PDB entry 7SY2 | electron microscopy, 3.11 A resolution | chains B and E

[Chain B]
Name: Spike glycoprotein
From: Severe acute respiratory syndrome coronavirus 2
Reference sequence: P0DTC2 (SPIKE_SARS2); residue numbers follow UniProt; this construct covers 1-1208
Chain sequence (1288 residues; each row starts with the number of its first residue):
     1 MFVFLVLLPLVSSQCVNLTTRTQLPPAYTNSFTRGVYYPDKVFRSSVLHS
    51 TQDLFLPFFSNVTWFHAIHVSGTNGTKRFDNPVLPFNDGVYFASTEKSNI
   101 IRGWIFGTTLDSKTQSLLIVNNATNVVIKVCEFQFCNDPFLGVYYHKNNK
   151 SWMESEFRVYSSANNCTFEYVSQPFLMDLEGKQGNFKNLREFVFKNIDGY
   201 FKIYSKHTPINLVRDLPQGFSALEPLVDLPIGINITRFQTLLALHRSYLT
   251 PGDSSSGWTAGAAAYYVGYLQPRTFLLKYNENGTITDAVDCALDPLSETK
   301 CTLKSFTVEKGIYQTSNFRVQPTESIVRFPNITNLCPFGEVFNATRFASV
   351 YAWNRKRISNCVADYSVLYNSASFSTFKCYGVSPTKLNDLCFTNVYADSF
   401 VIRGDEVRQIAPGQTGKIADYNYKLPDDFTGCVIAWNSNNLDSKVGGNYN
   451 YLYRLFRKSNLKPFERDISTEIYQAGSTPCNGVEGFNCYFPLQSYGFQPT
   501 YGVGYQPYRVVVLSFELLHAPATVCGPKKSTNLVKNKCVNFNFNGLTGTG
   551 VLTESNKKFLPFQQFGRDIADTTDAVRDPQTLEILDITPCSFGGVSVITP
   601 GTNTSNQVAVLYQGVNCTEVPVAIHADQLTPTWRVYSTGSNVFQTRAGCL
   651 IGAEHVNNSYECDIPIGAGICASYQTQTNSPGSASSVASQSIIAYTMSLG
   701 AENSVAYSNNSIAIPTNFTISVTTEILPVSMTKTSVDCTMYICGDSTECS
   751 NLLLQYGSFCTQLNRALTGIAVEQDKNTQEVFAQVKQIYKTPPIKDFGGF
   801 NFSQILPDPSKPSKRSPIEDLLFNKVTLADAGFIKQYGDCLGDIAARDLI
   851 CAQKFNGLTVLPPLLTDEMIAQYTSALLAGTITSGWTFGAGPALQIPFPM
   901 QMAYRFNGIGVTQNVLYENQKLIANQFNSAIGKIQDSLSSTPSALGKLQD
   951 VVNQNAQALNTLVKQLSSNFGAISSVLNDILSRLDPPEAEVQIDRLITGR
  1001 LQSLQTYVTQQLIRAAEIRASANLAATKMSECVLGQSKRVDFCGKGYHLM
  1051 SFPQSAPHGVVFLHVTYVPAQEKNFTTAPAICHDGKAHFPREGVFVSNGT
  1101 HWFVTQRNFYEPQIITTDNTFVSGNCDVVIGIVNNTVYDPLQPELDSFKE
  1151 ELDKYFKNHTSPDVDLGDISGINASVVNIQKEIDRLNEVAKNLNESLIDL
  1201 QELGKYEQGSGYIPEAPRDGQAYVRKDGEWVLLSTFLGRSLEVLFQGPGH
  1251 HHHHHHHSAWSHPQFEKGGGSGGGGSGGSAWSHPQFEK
Disordered / not traced: 1-329, 531-1288
Construct notes: engineered mutation Tyr-501 (Asn in P0DTC2), Gly-614 (Asp in P0DTC2); conflict Gly-682 (Arg in P0DTC2), Ser-683 (Arg in P0DTC2), Ser-685 (Arg in P0DTC2), Pro-817 (Phe in P0DTC2), Pro-892 (Ala in P0DTC2), Pro-899 (Ala in P0DTC2), Pro-942 (Ala in P0DTC2), Pro-986 (Lys in P0DTC2), Pro-987 (Val in P0DTC2); expression tag (1209-1288)
Cystine bridges: Cys-336/Cys-361, Cys-379/Cys-432, Cys-391/Cys-525, Cys-480/Cys-488
Covalently attached groups: N-acetylglucosamine (NAG) linked to Asn-343
Curated features (UniProtKB/Swiss-Prot):
  - region: Asn-280 to Cys-301 (Putative superantigen), Arg-403 to Asp-405 (Integrin-binding motif), Asn-448 to Phe-456 (Immunodominant HLA epitope recognized by the CD8+), Pro-681, Ala-684 (Putative superantigen), Ser-816 to Tyr-837 (Fusion peptide 1), Lys-835 to Phe-855 (Fusion peptide 2), Asp-1163 to Glu-1202 (Heptad repeat 2)
  - site: Arg-815, Ser-816 (Cleavage)
  - glycosylation: Asn-17 (N-linked (GlcNAc...) (complex) asparagine), Asn-61 (N-linked (GlcNAc...) (hybrid) asparagine), Asn-74 (N-linked (GlcNAc...) (complex) asparagine), Asn-122 (N-linked (GlcNAc...) (hybrid) asparagine), Asn-149 (N-linked (GlcNAc...) (complex) asparagine), Asn-165 (N-linked (GlcNAc...) (complex) asparagine), Asn-234 (N-linked (GlcNAc...) (high mannose) asparagine), Asn-282 (N-linked (GlcNAc...) (complex) asparagine), Thr-323 (O-linked (GalNAc) threonine), Ser-325 (O-linked (HexNAc...) serine), Asn-331 (N-linked (GlcNAc...) (complex) asparagine), Asn-343 (N-linked (GlcNAc...) (complex) asparagine), Asn-603 (N-linked (GlcNAc...) (hybrid) asparagine), Asn-616 (N-linked (GlcNAc...) (complex) asparagine), Asn-657 (N-linked (GlcNAc...) (complex) asparagine), Thr-676 (O-linked (GlcNAc...) threonine), Thr-678 (O-linked (GlcNAc...) threonine), Asn-709 (N-linked (GlcNAc...) (high mannose) asparagine), Asn-717 (N-linked (GlcNAc...) (hybrid) asparagine), Asn-801 (N-linked (GlcNAc...) (hybrid) asparagine) and 6 more in UniProt
  - natural variant: Leu-5 (L5F: In strain: Iota/B.1.526), Ser-13 (S13I: In strain: Epsilon/B.1.427/B.1.429), Leu-18 (L18F: In strain: Beta/B.1.351, Gamma/P.1 and 1 more), Thr-19 (T19I: In strain: Omicron/BQ.1.1, Omicron/XBB.1.5 and 1 more; T19R: In strain: Delta/B.1.617.2, Omicron/BA.2 and 4 more), Thr-20 (T20N: In strain: Gamma/P.1), Leu-24 to Ala-27 (sequence variant, change not given here; In strain: Omicron/BA.2, Omicron/BA.2.12.1 and 6 more), Pro-26 (P26S: In strain: Gamma/P.1), Gln-52 (Q52H: In strain: Omicron/EG.5.1), Ala-67 (A67V: In strain: Eta/B.1.525, Omicron/BA.1), His-69 to Val-70 (deletion: In strain: Alpha/B.1.1.7, Eta/B.1.525 and 5 more), Gly-75 (G75V: In strain: Lambda/C.37), Thr-76 (T76I: In strain: Lambda/C.37), 81 further natural variant entries in UniProt
  - mutagenesis: His-69 to Val-70 (Increased incorporation of cleaved spike into virions), Asn-121 (N121Q: Partial loss of biliverdin affinity), Arg-190 (R190K: Partial loss of biliverdin affinity), Asn-234 (N234Q: Increased resistance to neutralizing antibodies), Asn-331 (N331Q: Reduced viral infectivity), Asn-343 (N343Q: Reduced viral infectivity), Leu-452 (L452R: Increased resistance to neutralizing antibodies. Decreases HLA binding to NF9 epitope. Increased binding affinity to human ACE2), Tyr-453 (Y453F: Decreased HLA binding to NF9 epitope. Increased binding affinity to human ACE2), Ala-475 (A475V: Increased resistance to neutralizing antibodies), Val-483 (V483A: Increased resistance to neutralizing antibodies), Glu-484 (E484D: Increased replication in human TMEM106B overexpressing cells), Phe-490 (F490L: Increased resistance to neutralizing antibodies and human covalescent sera neutralization), 10 further mutagenesis entries in UniProt
What the authors report for this chain:
  - mutagenesis - L452R, E484K: increased binding to Processed angiotensin-converting enzyme 2 (chain E)
  - mutagenesis - E484K: abolished binding to ab8
  - mutagenesis - E484K: abolished binding to S2M11
  - mutagenesis - L452R: decreased binding to S2M11
  - mutagenesis - K417N: abolished binding to ab1

[Chain E]
Name: Processed angiotensin-converting enzyme 2
From: Homo sapiens
Reference sequence: Q9BYF1 (ACE2_HUMAN); numbering as in UniProt (aligned over 18-615)
Chain sequence (606 residues; each row starts with the number of its first residue):
    18 QSTIEEQAKTFLDKFNHEAEDLFYQSSLASWNYNTNITEENVQNMNNAGD
    68 KWSAFLKEQSTLAQMYPLQEIQNLTVKLQLQALQQNGSSVLSEDKSKRLN
   118 TILNTMSTIYSTGKVCNPDNPQECLLLEPGLNEIMANSLDYNERLWAWES
   168 WRSEVGKQLRPLYEEYVVLKNEMARANHYEDYGDYWRGDYEVNGVDGYDY
   218 SRGQLIEDVEHTFEEIKPLYEHLHAYVRAKLMNAYPSYISPIGCLPAHLL
   268 GDMWGRFWTNLYSLTVPFGQKPNIDVTDAMVDQAWDAQRIFKEAEKFFVS
   318 VGLPNMTQGFWENSMLTDPGNVQKAVCHPTAWDLGKGDFRILMCTKVTMD
   368 DFLTAHHEMGHIQYDMAYAAQPFLLRNGANEGFHEAVGEIMSLSAATPKH
   418 LKSIGLLSPDFQEDNETEINFLLKQALTIVGTLPFTYMLEKWRWMVFKGE
   468 IPKDQWMKKWWEMKREIVGVVEPVPHDETYCDPASLFHVSNDYSFIRYYT
   518 RTLYQFQFQEALCQAAKHEGPLHKCDISNSTEAGQKLFNMLRLGKSEPWT
   568 LALENVVGAKNMNVRPLLNYFEPLFTWLKDQNKNSFVGWSTDWSPYADHH
   618 HHHHHH
Disordered / not traced: 18, 615-623
Construct notes: expression tag (616-623)
Cystine bridges: Cys-133/Cys-141, Cys-530/Cys-542
Covalently attached groups: N-acetylglucosamine (NAG) linked to Asn-53, Asn-90, Asn-103, Asn-322, Asn-432, Asn-546
Curated features (UniProtKB/Swiss-Prot):
  - region (Interaction with SARS-CoV spike glycoprotein): Asp-30 to Tyr-41, Met-82 to Pro-84, Lys-353 to Arg-357
  - active site: Glu-375 (Proton acceptor), His-505 (Proton donor)
  - binding site (chloride): Arg-169, Trp-477, Lys-481
  - binding site (substrate): Arg-273, His-345, Pro-346, Tyr-515
  - binding site (Zn(2+)): His-374, His-378, Glu-402
  - glycosylation (N-linked (GlcNAc...) asparagine): Asn-53, Asn-90, Asn-103, Asn-322, Asn-432, Asn-546
  - mutagenesis: Ser-19 (S19P: Increases slightly the interaction with RBD domain of SARS-CoV-2 spike protein), Gln-24 to Lys-26 (Slightly inhibits interaction with SARS-CoV spike glycoprotein), Gln-24 (Q24T: Increases slightly the interaction with RBD domain of SARS-CoV-2 spike protein), Ala-25 (A25V: Increases slightly the interaction with RBD domain of SARS-CoV-2 spike protein), Thr-27 (T27Y: Increases slightly the interaction with RBD domain of SARS-CoV-2 spike protein. In sACE2.v2.2; increases interaction with RBD domain of SARS-CoV-2 spike protein ...), Leu-29 (L29F: Increases slightly the interaction with RBD domain of SARS-CoV-2 spike protein), Lys-31 (K31D: Abolishes interaction with SARS-CoV spike glycoprotein; K31Y: Increases slightly the interaction with RBD domain of SARS-CoV-2 spike protein), Asn-33 (N33D: Increases slightly the interaction with RBD domain of SARS-CoV-2 spike protein), His-34 (H34A: Increases slightly the interaction with RBD domain of SARS-CoV-2 spike protein), Glu-37 (E37A: No effect on interaction with SARS-CoV spike glycoprotein), Asp-38 (D38A: No effect on interaction with SARS-CoV spike glycoprotein), Leu-39 (L39R: Increases slightly the interaction with RBD domain of SARS-CoV-2 spike protein), 48 further mutagenesis entries in UniProt

[How chain B and chain E interact]
Residue-residue contacts (34; chain B residue first):
  Lys-417(B) with Asp-30(E), salt bridge
  Tyr-449(B) with Asp-38(E), hydrogen bond; Gln-42(E)
  Tyr-453(B) with His-34(E), hydrogen bond
  Phe-456(B) with Thr-27(E)
  Ala-475(B) with Ser-19(E), hydrogen bond (backbone-backbone); Gln-24(E); Thr-27(E)
  Gly-476(B) with Gln-24(E)
  Phe-486(B) with Met-82(E), hydrophobic; Tyr-83(E)
  Asn-487(B) with Gln-24(E), hydrogen bond; Tyr-83(E), hydrogen bond
  Tyr-489(B) with Thr-27(E); Phe-28(E); Tyr-83(E), hydrogen bond
  Gln-493(B) with Lys-31(E); His-34(E), hydrogen bond
  Ser-494(B) with His-34(E)
  Gln-498(B) with Tyr-41(E); Gln-42(E); Leu-45(E)
  Thr-500(B) with Tyr-41(E), hydrogen bond; Asn-330(E); Asp-355(E); Arg-357(E)
  Tyr-501(B) with Asp-38(E); Tyr-41(E); Lys-353(E)
  Gly-502(B) with Lys-353(E), hydrogen bond (backbone-backbone); Gly-354(E)
  Tyr-505(B) with Glu-37(E), hydrogen bond; Lys-353(E); Arg-393(E)
Also at the interface, not in a pair above, chain B (20 interface residues in all): Gly-446, Leu-455, Ser-477, Glu-484
Interface features reported in the paper:
  - specific contacts: Lys-417(B)/Asp-30(E), Tyr-501(B)/Tyr-41(E)

[Summary]
Chain B and chain E each contribute 20 residues to their interface, with 10 hydrogen bonds and 1 salt bridge.
Polar pairs include Lys-417(B)/Asp-30(E), Tyr-449(B)/Asp-38(E) and Tyr-453(B)/His-34(E). The paper describes
contacts between Lys-417(B) and Asp-30(E) and Tyr-501(B) and Tyr-41(E). The paper reports that L452R and E484K
of chain B increase binding to Processed angiotensin-converting enzyme 2 (chain E); E484K of chain B abolishes
binding to ab8.
Chain B is Spike glycoprotein (Severe acute respiratory syndrome coronavirus 2) and chain E is Processed
angiotensin-converting enzyme 2 (Homo sapiens); the structure, Cryo-EM structure of the SARS-CoV-2 D614G,N501Y
mutant spike protein ectodomain bound to human ACE2 ectodomain (focused ..., was determined by electron
microscopy (same publication as 7SXX, 7SXY, 7SXZ, 7SY0, 7SY1, 7SY3 and 5 further entries).
